PDB entry 7PX3 | electron microscopy, 3.05 A resolution | chains B and T of the 3 polymer chains in the assembly

[Chain B]
Protein: U5 small nuclear ribonucleoprotein 200 kDa helicase
From: Homo sapiens
Notes: EC 3.6.4.13
Reference sequence: O75643 (U520_HUMAN); numbering as in UniProt (aligned over 394-2136)
Amino-acid sequence (1747 residues; each row starts with the number of its first residue):
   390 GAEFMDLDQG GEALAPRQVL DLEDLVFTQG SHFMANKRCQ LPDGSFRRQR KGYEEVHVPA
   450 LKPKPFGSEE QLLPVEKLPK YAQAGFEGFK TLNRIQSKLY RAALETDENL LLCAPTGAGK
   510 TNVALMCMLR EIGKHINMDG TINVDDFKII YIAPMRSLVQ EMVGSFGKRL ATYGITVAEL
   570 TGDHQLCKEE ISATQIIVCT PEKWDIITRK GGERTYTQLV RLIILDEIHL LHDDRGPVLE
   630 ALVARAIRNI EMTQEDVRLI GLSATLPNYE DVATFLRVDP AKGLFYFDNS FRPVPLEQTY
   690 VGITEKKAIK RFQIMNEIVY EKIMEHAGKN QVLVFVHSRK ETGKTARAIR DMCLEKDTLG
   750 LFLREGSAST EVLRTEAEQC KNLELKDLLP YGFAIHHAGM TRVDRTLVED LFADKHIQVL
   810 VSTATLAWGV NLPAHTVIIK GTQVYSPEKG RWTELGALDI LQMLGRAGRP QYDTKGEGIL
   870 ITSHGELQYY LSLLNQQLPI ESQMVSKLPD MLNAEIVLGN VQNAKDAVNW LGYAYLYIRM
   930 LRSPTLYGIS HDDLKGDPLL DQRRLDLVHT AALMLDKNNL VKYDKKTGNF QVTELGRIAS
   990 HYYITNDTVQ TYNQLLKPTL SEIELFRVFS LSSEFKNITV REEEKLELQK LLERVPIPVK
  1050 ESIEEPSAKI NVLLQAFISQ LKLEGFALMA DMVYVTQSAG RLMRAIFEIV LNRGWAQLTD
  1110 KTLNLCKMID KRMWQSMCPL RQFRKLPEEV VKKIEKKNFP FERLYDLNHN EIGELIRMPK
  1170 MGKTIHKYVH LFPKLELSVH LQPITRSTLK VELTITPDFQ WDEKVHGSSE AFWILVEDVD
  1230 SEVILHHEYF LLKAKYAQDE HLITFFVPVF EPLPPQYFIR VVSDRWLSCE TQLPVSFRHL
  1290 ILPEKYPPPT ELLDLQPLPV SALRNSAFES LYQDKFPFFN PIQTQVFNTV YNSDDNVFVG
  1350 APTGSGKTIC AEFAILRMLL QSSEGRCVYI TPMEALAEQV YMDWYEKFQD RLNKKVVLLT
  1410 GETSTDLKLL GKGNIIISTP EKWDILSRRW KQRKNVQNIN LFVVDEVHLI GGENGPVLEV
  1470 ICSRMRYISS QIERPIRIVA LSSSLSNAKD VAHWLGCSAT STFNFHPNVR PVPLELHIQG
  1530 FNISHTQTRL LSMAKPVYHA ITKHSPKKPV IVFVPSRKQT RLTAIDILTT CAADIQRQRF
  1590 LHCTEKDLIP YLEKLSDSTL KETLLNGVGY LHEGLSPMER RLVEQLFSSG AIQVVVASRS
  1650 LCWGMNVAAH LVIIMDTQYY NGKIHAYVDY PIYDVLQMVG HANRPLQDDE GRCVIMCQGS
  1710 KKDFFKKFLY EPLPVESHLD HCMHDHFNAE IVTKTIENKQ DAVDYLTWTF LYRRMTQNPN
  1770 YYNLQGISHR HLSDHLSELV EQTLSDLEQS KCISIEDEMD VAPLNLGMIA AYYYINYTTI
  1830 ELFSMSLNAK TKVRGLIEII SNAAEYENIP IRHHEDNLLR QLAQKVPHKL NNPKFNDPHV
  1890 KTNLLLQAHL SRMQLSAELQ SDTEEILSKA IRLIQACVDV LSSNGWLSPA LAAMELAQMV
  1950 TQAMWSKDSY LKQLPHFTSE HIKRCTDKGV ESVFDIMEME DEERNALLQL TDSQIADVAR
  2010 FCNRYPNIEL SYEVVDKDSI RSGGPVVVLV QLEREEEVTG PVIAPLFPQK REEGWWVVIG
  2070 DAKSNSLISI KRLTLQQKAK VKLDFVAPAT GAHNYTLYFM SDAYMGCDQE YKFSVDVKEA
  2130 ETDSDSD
Unresolved in the structure: 390-402, 2128-2136
Differences from the reference sequence: expression tag (390-393)
Curated features (UniProtKB/Swiss-Prot):
  - motif: Asp-615 to His-618 (DEIH box), Asp-1454 to His-1457 (DEVH box)
  - binding site (ATP): Ala-503 to Thr-510, Ala-1350 to Thr-1357
  - modified residue: Tyr-709 (Phosphotyrosine), Lys-971 (N6-acetyllysine), Thr-1428 (Phosphothreonine), Thr-1765 (Phosphothreonine), Ser-2002 (Phosphoserine), Thr-2131 (Phosphothreonine), Ser-2133 (Phosphoserine), Ser-2135 (Phosphoserine)
  - natural variant: Cys-502 (C502R: In RP33), Ala-542 (A542V: In RP33), Arg-681 (R681C: In RP33; R681H: In RP33), Pro-682 (P682S: In RP33), Val-683 (V683L: In RP33; uncertain significance), Tyr-689 (Y689C: In RP33), Ile-698 (I698V: In RP33), Gln-885 (Q885E: In RP33), Ser-1087 (S1087L: In RP33), Arg-1090 (R1090L: In RP33), Phe-1736 (F1736L: In a colorectal cancer sample), Arg-1779 (R1779H: In RP33)
  - mutagenesis: Arg-603 (R603A: Strongly decreases ATP-dependent RNA helicase activity), Arg-637 (R637A: Strongly decreases ATP-dependent RNA helicase activity), Lys-1544 (K1544A: Decreases ATP-dependent RNA helicase activity), His-1548 (H1548A: Strongly decreases ATP-dependent RNA helicase activity), Thr-1578 (T1578A: Decreases ATP-dependent RNA helicase activity)

[Chain T]
Protein: Protein TSSC4
From: Homo sapiens
Reference sequence: Q9Y5U2 (TSSC4_HUMAN); residue numbers follow UniProt; this construct covers 1-329
Amino-acid sequence (329 residues; row label = number of the first residue in the row):
     1 MAEAGTGEPS PSVEGEHGTE YDTLPSDTVS LSDSDSDLSL PGGAEVEALS PMGLPGEEDS
    61 GPDEPPSPPS GLLPATVQPF HLRGMSSTFS QRSRDIFDCL EGAARRAPSS VAHTSMSDNG
   121 GFKRPLAPSG RSPVEGLGRA HRSPASPRVP PVPDYVAHPE RWTKYSLEDV TEVSEQSNQA
   181 TALAFLGSQS LAAPTDCVSS FNQDPSSCGE GRVIFTKPVR GVEARHERKR VLGKVGEPGR
   241 GGLGNPATDR GEGPVELAHL AGPGSPEAEE WGSHHGGLQE VEALSGSVHS GSVPGLPPVE
   301 TVGFHGSRKR SRDHFRNKSS SPEDPGAEV
Unresolved in the structure: 1-152, 169-197, 221-252, 264-302, 319-329
Curated features (UniProtKB/Swiss-Prot):
  - region: Val-77 to Ala-104 (Hom2), Pro-150 to Leu-186 (Hom3)
  - modified residue: Ser-60 (Phosphoserine), Ser-67 (Phosphoserine), Ser-86 (Phosphoserine), Ser-132 (Phosphoserine), Ser-143 (Phosphoserine), Ser-146 (Phosphoserine), Lys-217 (N6-acetyllysine), Ser-265 (Phosphoserine), Ser-321 (Phosphoserine)
  - mutagenesis: Trp-162 (W162A: Loss of interaction with PRPF8 and SNRNP200; when associated with A-165, A-201, A-202, A-315 and A-316), Tyr-165 (Y165A: Loss of interaction with PRPF8 and SNRNP200; when associated with A-162, A-201, A-202, A-315 and A-316), Phe-201 (F201A: Loss of interaction with SNRNP200; when associated with A-202, A-315 and A-316. Loss of interaction with PRPF8 and SNRNP200; when associated with A-162, A-165, A-202, A-315 and A-316), Asn-202 (N202A: Loss of interaction with SNRNP200; when associated with A-201, A-315 and A-316. Loss of interaction with PRPF8 and SNRNP200; when associated with A-162, A-165, A-201, A-315 and A-316), Phe-315 (F315A: Loss of interaction with SNRNP200; when associated with A-201, A-202 and A-316. Loss of interaction with PRPF8 and SNRNP200; when associated with A-162, A-165, A-201, A-202 and A-316), Arg-316 (R316A: Loss of interaction with SNRNP200; when associated with A-201, A-202 and A-315. Loss of interaction with PRPF8 and SNRNP200; when associated with A-162, A-165, A-201, A-202 and A-315)
Reported in the primary citation:
  - mutagenesis - F201A/N202A/F315A/R316A: abolished binding to SNRNP200FL
  - mutagenesis - W162A/Y165A/F201A/N202A/F315A/R316A: abolished binding to PRPF8Jab1DeltaC
  - mutagenesis - F201A/N202A/F315A/R316A: unchanged binding to Pre-mRNA-processing-splicing factor 8

[How chain B and chain T interact]
Contacting residue pairs (85):
  Arg-1438(B) / Ala-261(T)  hydrogen bond (side chain-backbone)
  Arg-1438(B) / Gly-262(T)
  Arg-1475(B) / Asn-202(T)
  His-1502(B) / Phe-201(T)
  Lys-1748(B) / Phe-215(T)
  Gln-1749(B) / Val-213(T)  hydrogen bond (side chain-backbone)
  Gln-1749(B) / Ile-214(T)
  Gln-1749(B) / Phe-215(T)
  Val-1752(B) / Val-213(T)
  Asp-1753(B) / Gln-203(T)  hydrogen bond
  Asp-1753(B) / Asp-204(T)
  Asp-1753(B) / Pro-205(T)
  Thr-1756(B) / Asn-202(T)
  Thr-1756(B) / Gln-203(T)  hydrogen bond (side chain-backbone)
  Trp-1757(B) / Asn-202(T)
  Trp-1757(B) / Gln-203(T)  hydrogen bond (side chain-backbone)
  Tyr-1761(B) / Ser-199(T)
  Tyr-1761(B) / Ser-200(T)  hydrogen bond (side chain-backbone)
  Tyr-1761(B) / Phe-201(T)  hydrophobic
  Tyr-1761(B) / Val-213(T)
  Arg-1762(B) / Phe-201(T)
  Arg-1762(B) / Asn-202(T)  hydrogen bond
  His-1778(B) / Val-198(T)
  His-1778(B) / Gly-211(T)
  His-1778(B) / Arg-212(T)  hydrogen bond (side chain-backbone)
  His-1778(B) / Val-213(T)
  Ser-1782(B) / Val-213(T)
  Leu-1785(B) / Val-213(T)  hydrophobic
  Ser-1786(B) / Ile-214(T)
  Ser-1786(B) / Phe-215(T)
  Ser-1786(B) / Thr-216(T)  hydrogen bond (side chain-backbone)
  Val-1789(B) / Phe-215(T)  hydrophobic
  Glu-1790(B) / Pro-218(T)
  Gln-1791(B) / Arg-220(T)
  Glu-1807(B) / Lys-217(T)
  Met-1808(B) / Phe-215(T)  hydrophobic
  Asn-1814(B) / Gly-253(T)
  Met-1817(B) / Leu-260(T)  hydrophobic
  Ile-1818(B) / Leu-260(T)  hydrophobic
  Tyr-1821(B) / His-259(T)
  Tyr-1822(B) / His-259(T)  hydrogen bond
  Asp-1928(B) / Leu-257(T)
  Asp-1928(B) / His-259(T)  salt bridge
  Ser-1931(B) / Val-255(T)
  Ser-1931(B) / Leu-257(T)
  Ser-1932(B) / Gly-253(T)
  Ser-1932(B) / Pro-254(T)
  Ser-1932(B) / Val-255(T)  hydrogen bond (backbone-backbone)
  Asn-1933(B) / Pro-254(T)
  Gly-1934(B) / Val-255(T)
  Glu-1944(B) / Arg-316(T)  salt bridge
  Tyr-1959(B) / Asn-317(T)
  Tyr-1959(B) / Lys-318(T)  hydrogen bond (side chain-backbone)
  Ser-1981(B) / Arg-312(T)  hydrogen bond
  Phe-1983(B) / Arg-310(T)
  Phe-1983(B) / Phe-315(T)  hydrophobic
  Met-1986(B) / Gly-306(T)
  Glu-1987(B) / Lys-309(T)
  Glu-1987(B) / Arg-310(T)  hydrogen bond (side chain-backbone)
  Asp-1990(B) / Phe-304(T)
  Arg-1993(B) / Phe-304(T)
  Val-2007(B) / Phe-304(T)  hydrophobic
  Ala-2008(B) / Gly-303(T)
  Ala-2008(B) / Phe-304(T)
  Cys-2011(B) / Phe-304(T)  hydrophobic
  Asn-2012(B) / Gly-303(T)
  Asn-2012(B) / Phe-304(T)
  Asn-2012(B) / His-305(T)
  Asn-2016(B) / Arg-310(T)  hydrogen bond (backbone-side chain)
  Ile-2017(B) / Arg-310(T)
  Glu-2044(B) / Arg-310(T)  salt bridge
  Glu-2045(B) / His-305(T)  salt bridge
  Leu-2076(B) / Val-255(T)
  Ile-2079(B) / Leu-257(T)  hydrophobic
  Lys-2080(B) / Ala-258(T)
  Tyr-2107(B) / Arg-316(T)
  Met-2109(B) / Arg-316(T)
  Gly-2115(B) / Phe-315(T)
  Cys-2116(B) / Phe-315(T)
  Asp-2117(B) / Phe-315(T)
  Asp-2117(B) / Arg-316(T)  hydrogen bond (backbone-backbone)
  Gln-2118(B) / His-314(T)
  Gln-2118(B) / Phe-315(T)
  Glu-2119(B) / His-314(T)  hydrogen bond (backbone-backbone)
  Tyr-2120(B) / His-314(T)
Interface residues without a listed pair, chain B (66 interface residues in all): Leu-1781, Asp-1783, Glu-1787, Leu-1940, Ile-2004, Glu-2018, Ile-2077, Ser-2078, Arg-2081
Interface residues without a listed pair, chain T (39 interface residues in all): Glu-256
The authors on this interface:
  - specific contacts: Glu-1944(B)/Arg-316(T), Phe-1983(B)/Phe-315(T), Phe-201(T)/His-1502(B) (pi stacking), Phe-201(T)/Tyr-1761(B) (pi stacking), Asn-202(T)/Arg-1762(B) (hydrogen bond), Gln-203(T)/Asp-1753(B) (hydrogen bond), Arg-212(T)/Asp-1753(B), Arg-212(T)/Gln-1749(B), Phe-215(T)/Lys-1748(B) (hydrophobic contact), Phe-215(T)/Val-1789(B) (hydrophobic contact), Phe-215(T)/Met-1808(B) (hydrophobic contact), Val-255(T)/Ile-2079(B) (hydrophobic contact), Leu-257(T)/Ile-1818(B) (hydrophobic contact), Leu-257(T)/Ile-2079(B) (hydrophobic contact), His-259(T)/Asp-1928(B) (hydrogen bond), Leu-260(T)/Ile-1818(B) (hydrophobic contact), Leu-260(T)/Tyr-1821(B) (hydrophobic contact), Phe-304(T)/Arg-1993(B) (cation-pi contact), His-305(T)/Glu-2045(B) (salt bridge), Arg-310(T)/Glu-2044(B) (salt bridge), Arg-312(T)/Phe-1983(B) (cation-pi contact), Arg-312(T)/Ser-1981(B) (hydrogen bond)
  - interface residues, chain B: Glu-2119(B)
  - interface residues, chain T: Val-198(T), Gly-253(T), Gly-303(T)

[In short]
The interface between chain B and chain T involves 66 residues on one side and 39 on the other, with 17
hydrogen bonds and 4 salt bridges. Among the polar pairs are Asp-1928(B)/His-259(T), Glu-1944(B)/Arg-316(T)
and Glu-2044(B)/Arg-310(T). The authors report contacts between Glu-1944(B) and Arg-316(T), Phe-1983(B) and
Phe-315(T) and Arg-212(T) and Asp-1753(B) among others; pi stacking between Phe-201(T) and His-1502(B) and
Phe-201(T) and Tyr-1761(B); hydrogen bonds between Asn-202(T) and Arg-1762(B), Gln-203(T) and Asp-1753(B) and
His-259(T) and Asp-1928(B) among others. The paper reports that F201A/N202A/F315A/R316A of chain T abolish
binding to SNRNP200FL; interface residues Glu-2119(B) and Val-198(T) among others.
Chain B is U5 small nuclear ribonucleoprotein 200 kDa helicase and chain T is Protein TSSC4, both from Homo
sapiens; the structure, Structure of U5 snRNP assembly and recycling factor TSSC4 in complex with BRR2 and
Jab1 domain ..., was determined by electron microscopy, deposited together with 7OS1 and 7OS2.
